Entry 1E1R (X-ray diffraction, 2.50 A resolution); this record covers chains A and G of the 7 polymer chains in the assembly.

Chain A:
Name: Bovine mitochondrial F1-atpase
Source organism: Bos taurus
Notes: EC 3.6.1.34
Reference sequence: P19483 (ATP0_BOVIN); residues 1-510 here correspond to UniProt positions 44-553 (UniProt number = residue number + 43)
Amino-acid sequence (510 residues; numbered 1 to 510; the number before each row is that of its first residue):
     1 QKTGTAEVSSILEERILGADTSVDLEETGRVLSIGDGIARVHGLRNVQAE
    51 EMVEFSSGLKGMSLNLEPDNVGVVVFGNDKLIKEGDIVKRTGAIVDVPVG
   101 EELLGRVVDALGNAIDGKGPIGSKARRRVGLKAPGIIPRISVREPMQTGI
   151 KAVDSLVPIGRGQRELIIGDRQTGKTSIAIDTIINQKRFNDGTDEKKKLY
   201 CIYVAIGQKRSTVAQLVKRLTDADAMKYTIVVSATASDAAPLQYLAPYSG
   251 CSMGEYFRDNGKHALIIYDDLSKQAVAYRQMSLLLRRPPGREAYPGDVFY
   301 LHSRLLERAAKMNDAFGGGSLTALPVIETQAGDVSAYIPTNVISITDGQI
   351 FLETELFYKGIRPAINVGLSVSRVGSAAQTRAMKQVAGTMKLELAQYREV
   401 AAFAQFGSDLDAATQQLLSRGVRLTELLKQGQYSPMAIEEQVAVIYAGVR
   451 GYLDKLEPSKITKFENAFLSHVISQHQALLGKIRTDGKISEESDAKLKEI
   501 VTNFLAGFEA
Unresolved in the structure: 1-23
Sequence notes: conflict Gly-481 (Ser524 in P19483)
Swiss-Prot annotation at these positions:
  - binding site (ATP): Gln-172, Gly-174, Lys-175, Thr-176, Ser-177, Gln-430, Gln-432
  - binding site (Mg(2+)): Thr-176, Asp-269
  - site: Ser-370 (Required for activity)
  - modified residue: Gln-1 (Pyrrolidone carboxylic acid), Ser-10 (Phosphoserine), Ser-22 (Phosphoserine), Ser-33 (Phosphoserine), Ser-63 (Phosphoserine), Lys-80 (N6-acetyllysine), Lys-83 (N6-acetyllysine), Lys-89 (N6-acetyllysine), Thr-91 (Phosphothreonine), Lys-118 (N6-acetyllysine), Ser-123 (Phosphoserine), Lys-124 (N6-acetyllysine), Ser-141 (Phosphoserine), Arg-161 (Omega-N-methylarginine), Lys-187 (N6-acetyllysine), Lys-196 (N6-acetyllysine), Lys-197 (N6-acetyllysine), Lys-218 (N6-acetyllysine), Lys-262 (N6-acetyllysine), Lys-384 (N6-acetyllysine) and 6 more in UniProt
  - glycosylation: Ser-33 (O-linked (GlcNAc) serine)
Metal / ion sites: Mg2+: Thr-176 (together with AMP-PNP)
Residues lining bound ligands: AMP-PNP (ANP; phosphoaminophosphonic acid-adenylate ester): Asp-170, Arg-171, Gln-172, Thr-173, Gly-174, Lys-175, Thr-176, Ser-177, Glu-328, Phe-357, Arg-362, Pro-363, Gln-430, Gly-431, Gln-432, Tyr-433

Chain G:
Name: Bovine mitochondrial F1-atpase
Source organism: Bos taurus
Notes: EC 3.6.1.34
Reference sequence: P05631 (ATPG_BOVIN); residues 1-272 here correspond to UniProt positions 26-297 (UniProt number = residue number + 25)
Amino-acid sequence (272 residues; row label = number of the first residue in the row):
     1 ATLKDITRRLKSIKNIQKITKSMKMVAAAKYARAERELKPARVYGVGSLA
    51 LYEKADIKTPEDKKKHLIIGVSSDRGLCGAIHSSVAKQMKSEAANLAAAG
   101 KEVKIIGVGDKIRSILHRTHSDQFLVTFKEVGRRPPTFGDASVIALELLN
   151 SGYEFDEGSIIFNRFRSVISYKTEEKPIFSLDTISSAESMSIYDDIDADV
   201 LRNYQEYSLANIIYYSLKESTTSEQSARMTAMDNASKNASEMIDKLTLTF
   251 NRTRQAVITKELIEIISGAAAL
Unresolved in the structure: 45-76, 91-208
Swiss-Prot annotation at these positions:
  - modified residue: Lys-14 (N6-acetyllysine), Lys-24 (N6-succinyllysine), Lys-30 (N6-acetyllysine), Lys-90 (N6-acetyllysine), Ser-121 (Phosphoserine), Lys-129 (N6-acetyllysine), Lys-172 (N6-acetyllysine), Lys-245 (N6-succinyllysine)

How chain A and chain G interact:
Pairs across the interface (16; chain A residue first):
  Arg-286(A) / Leu-272(G)
  Pro-289(A) / Ile-265(G)  hydrophobic
  Gly-290(A) / Leu-262(G)
  Arg-291(A) / Ile-258(G)
  Arg-291(A) / Leu-262(G)
  Glu-292(A) / Ile-265(G)
  Ala-293(A) / Ile-265(G)
  Glu-355(A) / Lys-11(G)  salt bridge
  Ala-402(A) / Asn-15(G)
  Ala-402(A) / Ile-19(G)
  Phe-403(A) / Lys-18(G)
  Phe-403(A) / Ile-19(G)
  Phe-403(A) / Ser-22(G)
  Phe-406(A) / Ile-19(G)  hydrophobic
  Asp-409(A) / Val-26(G)
  Asp-409(A) / Lys-30(G)  salt bridge
Interface residues without a listed pair, chain A (14 interface residues in all): Arg-398, Glu-399, Leu-410
Interface residues without a listed pair, chain G (14 interface residues in all): Glu-261, Ile-266, Ala-269

In short:
Chain A and chain G each contribute 14 residues to their interface, with 2 salt bridges. Polar contacts
include Glu-355(A)/Lys-11(G) and Asp-409(A)/Lys-30(G). Bound to chain A: AMP-PNP. UniProt lists 7 ATP-binding
residues and Mg2+-binding residues Thr-176(A) and Asp-269(A) on chain A.
Here chain A is Bovine mitochondrial F1-atpase and chain G is Bovine mitochondrial F1-atpase, both from Bos
taurus. Entry 1E1R (Bovine mitochondrial F1-atpase inhibited by MG2+ADP and aluminium fluoride) was determined
by X-ray diffraction (same publication as 1E1Q).
